7ODQ - chain A; structure by X-ray diffraction, 1.40 A resolution.

== Chain A ==
Name: Transaldolase
Organism: Neisseria gonorrhoeae
Notes: EC 2.2.1.2
UniProtKB: A0A1D3FXY0 (A0A1D3FXY0_NEIGO); residue numbers follow UniProt; this construct covers 1-351
Chain sequence (352 residues; numbered 0 to 351; the number before each row is that of its first residue; numbering starts at 0):
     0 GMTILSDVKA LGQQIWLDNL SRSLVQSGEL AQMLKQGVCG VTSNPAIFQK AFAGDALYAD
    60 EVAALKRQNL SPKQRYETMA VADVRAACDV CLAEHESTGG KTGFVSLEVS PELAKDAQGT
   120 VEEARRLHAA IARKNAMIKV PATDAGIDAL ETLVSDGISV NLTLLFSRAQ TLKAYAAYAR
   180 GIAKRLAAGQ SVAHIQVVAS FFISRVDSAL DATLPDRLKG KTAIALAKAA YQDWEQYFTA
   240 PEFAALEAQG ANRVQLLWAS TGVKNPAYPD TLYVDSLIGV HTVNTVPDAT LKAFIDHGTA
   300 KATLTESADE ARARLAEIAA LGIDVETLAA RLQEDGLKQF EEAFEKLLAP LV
Glycans and other covalent adducts: covalent link Lys-8/Cys-38
Modified positions: Cys-38 (S-hydroxycysteine; CSO)
Sequence notes: expression tag (0)
Reported in the primary citation:
  - allosteric site: Lys-8, Cys-38 (citing earlier work)

== In short ==
From the paper: an allosteric site at Lys-8 and Cys-38.
Chain A is Transaldolase (Neisseria gonorrhoeae); the structure, Neisseria gonorrhoeae transaldolase at 5.4
MGy dose, was determined by X-ray diffraction together with 7ODO, 7ODP and 7OEY from the same study.
